PDB entry 6B6M | X-ray diffraction, 1.91 A resolution | chains D and E of the 5 polymer chains in the assembly

[Chain D (and E)]
Name: Cyanate hydratase
Organism: Serratia proteamaculans (strain 568)
Notes: EC 4.2.1.104; chain E of this document is another copy of the same molecule, construct and numbering; everything in this record applies to it too
UniProtKB: A8GBZ7 (CYNS_SERP5); numbering as in UniProt (aligned over 1-156)
Amino-acid sequence (156 residues; row label = number of the first residue in the row):
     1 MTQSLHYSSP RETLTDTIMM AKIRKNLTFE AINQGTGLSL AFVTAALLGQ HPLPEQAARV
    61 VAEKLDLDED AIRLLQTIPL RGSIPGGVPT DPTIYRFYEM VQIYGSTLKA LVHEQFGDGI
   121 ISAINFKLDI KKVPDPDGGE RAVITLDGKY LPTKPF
Unresolved in the structure: 1
Swiss-Prot annotation at these positions:
  - active site: Arg96, Glu99, Ser122

[Chain D / chain E interface]
Residue-residue contacts (141; chain D residue first):
  Thr28(D) with Glu114(E)
  Phe29(D) with Ala110(E), hydrophobic; Glu114(E), hydrogen bond (backbone-side chain)
  Glu30(D) with Glu114(E), hydrogen bond (backbone-side chain)
  Leu40(D) with Leu111(E), hydrophobic; Gln115(E)
  Ala41(D) with Thr107(E)
  Thr44(D) with Thr107(E); Leu111(E)
  Ala45(D) with Tyr104(E), hydrophobic; Thr107(E), hydrogen bond (backbone-side chain)
  Leu48(D) with Ser106(E); Thr107(E)
  Gln50(D) with Ile103(E)
  His51(D) with Tyr104(E), hydrogen bond
  Gly82(D) with Gln102(E)
  Ser83(D) with Gln102(E), hydrogen bond (side chain-backbone); Ile103(E), hydrogen bond (side chain-backbone); Gly105(E), hydrogen bond (side chain-backbone); Ser106(E), hydrogen bond (side chain-backbone)
  Ile84(D) with Val101(E); Gln102(E)
  Gly87(D) with Tyr98(E); Gln102(E), hydrogen bond (backbone-side chain)
  Asp91(D) with Lys109(E), salt bridge
  Pro92(D) with Ile120(E)
  Thr93(D) with Lys109(E); His113(E); Gly119(E), hydrogen bond (side chain-backbone); Ile120(E)
  Ile94(D) with Gly105(E); Lys109(E)
  Arg96(D) with Ile120(E); Ile121(E); Ala123(E)
  Phe97(D) with Val101(E); Leu108(E), hydrophobic
  Tyr98(D) with Gly87(E); Tyr98(E), hydrophobic; Val101(E)
  Glu99(D) with Ala123(E)
  Met100(D) with Ser122(E); Ala123(E), hydrophobic; Phe126(E), hydrophobic
  Val101(D) with Ile84(E); Phe97(E); Tyr98(E); Val101(E), hydrophobic
  Gln102(D) with Gly82(E); Ser83(E), hydrogen bond (backbone-side chain); Ile84(E); Gly87(E), hydrogen bond (side chain-backbone)
  Ile103(D) with Gln50(E); Arg81(E); Gly82(E); Ser83(E)
  Tyr104(D) with Ala45(E), hydrophobic; His51(E), hydrogen bond; Phe126(E), hydrophobic
  Gly105(D) with Ser83(E), hydrogen bond (backbone-side chain); Ile94(E)
  Ser106(D) with Leu48(E); Ser83(E), hydrogen bond (backbone-side chain)
  Thr107(D) with Ala41(E); Thr44(E); Ala45(E), hydrogen bond (side chain-backbone); Leu48(E)
  Leu108(D) with Phe97(E), hydrophobic; Ile130(E), hydrophobic
  Lys109(D) with Asp91(E), salt bridge; Thr93(E); Ile94(E)
  Ala110(D) with Phe29(E), hydrophobic; Leu48(E), hydrophobic
  Leu111(D) with Leu40(E), hydrophobic; Thr44(E)
  Val112(D) with Ile130(E), hydrophobic
  His113(D) with Thr93(E)
  Glu114(D) with Thr28(E); Phe29(E), hydrogen bond (side chain-backbone); Glu30(E), hydrogen bond (side chain-backbone)
  Gln115(D) with Leu40(E); Ile130(E); Lys132(E), hydrogen bond (backbone-side chain)
  Phe116(D) with Ile130(E), hydrophobic; Lys132(E); Arg141(E); Ala142(E), hydrophobic
  Gly119(D) with Thr93(E), hydrogen bond (backbone-side chain)
  Ile120(D) with Pro92(E); Thr93(E); Arg96(E)
  Ile121(D) with Arg96(E); Ala142(E), hydrophobic
  Ser122(D) with Met100(E)
  Ala123(D) with Arg96(E); Glu99(E); Met100(E), hydrophobic
  Asn125(D) with Arg141(E), hydrogen bond
  Phe126(D) with Met100(E), hydrophobic; Tyr104(E), hydrophobic
  Leu128(D) with Tyr104(E), hydrophobic
  Ile130(D) with Gln115(E)
  Lys132(D) with Gln115(E), hydrogen bond (side chain-backbone); Phe116(E)
  Asp135(D) with Lys149(E)
  Gly138(D) with Lys149(E)
  Glu140(D) with Lys149(E); Tyr150(E), hydrogen bond (backbone-backbone)
  Arg141(D) with Phe116(E); Asn125(E), hydrogen bond; Asp147(E), salt bridge; Gly148(E); Lys149(E)
  Ala142(D) with Phe116(E), hydrophobic; Ile121(E), hydrophobic; Leu146(E); Asp147(E); Gly148(E), hydrogen bond (backbone-backbone)
  Val143(D) with Thr145(E); Leu146(E); Asp147(E)
  Ile144(D) with Ile144(E); Thr145(E); Leu146(E), hydrogen bond (backbone-backbone)
  Thr145(D) with Val143(E); Ile144(E)
  Leu146(D) with Ala142(E); Val143(E); Ile144(E), hydrogen bond (backbone-backbone); Leu146(E), hydrophobic
  Asp147(D) with Arg141(E), salt bridge; Ala142(E); Val143(E)
  Gly148(D) with Arg141(E); Ala142(E), hydrogen bond (backbone-backbone)
  Lys149(D) with Asp135(E); Gly138(E); Glu140(E); Arg141(E)
  Tyr150(D) with Glu140(E), hydrogen bond (backbone-backbone)
Other interface residues (no listed pair), chain D (66 interface residues in all): Lys22, Ile124, Lys131, Gly139
Other interface residues (no listed pair), chain E (67 interface residues in all): Lys22, Val112, Ile124, Leu128, Lys131, Gly139

[Overview]
Chain D and chain E form an interface of 66 and 67 residues respectively; the contacts include 29 hydrogen
bonds and 4 salt bridges. Polar pairs include Asp91(D)-Lys109(E), Arg141(D)-Asp147(E) and Phe29(D)-Glu114(E).
Curated annotation (UniProt) lists 3 active-site residues on chain D.
Both chains are Cyanate hydratase (Serratia proteamaculans (strain 568)). Entry 6B6M (Cyanase from Serratia
proteamaculans) was determined by X-ray diffraction (same publication as 6BY0).
